2WEX - chain A; structure by X-ray diffraction, 2.00 A resolution.

# Chain A
Name: Apolipoprotein M
Organism: Homo sapiens
UniProt: O95445 (APOM_HUMAN); residue numbers follow UniProt; this construct covers 22-188
Sequence (172 residues; numbered 17 to 188; the number before each row is that of its first residue):
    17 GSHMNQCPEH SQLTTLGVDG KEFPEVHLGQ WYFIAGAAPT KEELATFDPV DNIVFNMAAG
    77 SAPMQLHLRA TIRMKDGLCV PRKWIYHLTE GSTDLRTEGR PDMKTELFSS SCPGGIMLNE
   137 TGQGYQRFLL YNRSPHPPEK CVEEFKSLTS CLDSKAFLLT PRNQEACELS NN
Disordered / not traced: 17, 32-35, 114-118, 186-188
Cystine bridges: Cys23-Cys167, Cys95-Cys183
Small-molecule neighbours: (2R)-2,3-dihydroxypropyl tetradecanoate (GYM): Phe39, Pro40, His43, Trp47, Phe49, Phe63, Ile69, Phe71, Met73, Leu82, Leu84, Trp100, Tyr102, Leu111, Leu123, Ile132, Leu134, Glu136, Arg143, Leu145, Tyr147
Swiss-Prot annotation at these positions:
  - binding site (tetradecanoate): Glu136, Arg143
  - glycosylation: Asn135 (N-linked (GlcNAc...) asparagine)
  - mutagenesis: Gln22 (Q22A: Introduces a signal cleavage site. Abolishes interaction with lipoprotein particles. Leads to rapid elimination from plasma), Asn135 (N135Q: Loss of glycosylation), Asn148 (N148Q: No loss of glycosylation)

# In short
Bound to chain A: (2R)-2,3-dihydroxypropyl tetradecanoate. UniProt lists tetradecanoate-binding residues
Glu136 and Arg143 and 3 mutagenesis sites.
Chain A is Apolipoprotein M (Homo sapiens); the structure, Crystal structure of human apoM in complex with
glycerol 1- myristic acid, was determined by X-ray diffraction (same publication as 2WEW).
